PDB entry 9HJ0 | electron microscopy, 2.60 A resolution | chains H and J of the 3 polymer chains in the assembly

# Chain H
Protein: CDK-activating kinase assembly factor MAT1
From: Homo sapiens
UniProt: P51948 (MAT1_HUMAN), isoform P51948-1; numbering as in UniProt (aligned over 220-309)
Sequence (93 residues; row label = number of the first residue in the row):
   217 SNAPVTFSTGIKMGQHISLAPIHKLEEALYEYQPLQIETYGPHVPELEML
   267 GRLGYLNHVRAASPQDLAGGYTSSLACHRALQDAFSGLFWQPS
Not modelled in the structure: 217-243, 309
Construct notes: expression tag (217-219)

# Chain J
Protein: Cyclin-dependent kinase 7
From: Homo sapiens
Notes: EC 2.7.11.22, 2.7.11.23
UniProt: P50613 (CDK7_HUMAN); residue numbers follow UniProt; this construct covers 1-346
Sequence (349 residues; numbered -2 to 346; the number before each row is that of its first residue; numbers below 1 keep their minus sign (Ser-2 is residue -2)):
    -2 SNAMALDVKSRAKRYEKLDFLGEGQFATVYKARDKNTNQIVAIKKIKLGH
    48 RSEAKDGINRTALREIKLLQELSHPNIIGLLDAFGHKSNISLVFDFMETN
    98 LEVIIKDNSLVLTPSHIKAYMLMTLQGLEYLHQHWILHRDLKPNNLLLDE
   148 NGVLKLADFGLAKSFGSPNRAYTHQVVTRWYRAPELLFGARMYGVGVDMW
   198 AVGCILAELLLRVPFLPGDSDLDQLTRIFETLGTPTEEQWPDMCSLPDYV
   248 TFKSFPGIPLHHIFSAAGDDLLDLIQGLFLFNPCARITATQALKMKYFSN
   298 RPGPTPGCQLPRPNCPVETLKEQSNPALAIKRKRTEALEQGGLPKKLIF
Not modelled in the structure: -2 to 11, 30-36, 43-51, 166-168, 311-346
Construct notes: expression tag (-2 to 0); engineered mutation Asn97 (Asp in P50613)
Ligand contacts: Samuraciclib (I74; (3R,4R)-4-[[[7-[(phenylmethyl)amino]-3-propan-2-yl-pyrazolo[1,5-a]pyrimidin-5-yl]amino]methyl]piperidin-3-ol): Leu18, Gly19, Val26, Ala39, Ile75, Phe91, Asp92, Phe93, Met94, Glu95, Thr96, Asn97, Val100, Asn141, Asn142, Leu144, Ala154, Asp155
Curated features (UniProtKB/Swiss-Prot):
  - active site: Asp137 (Proton acceptor)
  - binding site (ATP): Leu18 to Val26, Lys41
  - modified residue: Ala2 (N-acetylalanine), Ser7 (Phosphoserine), Ser164 (Phosphoserine), Thr170 (Phosphothreonine), Ser321 (Phosphoserine)
  - mutagenesis: Lys41 (K41A: Total loss of activity; K41M: No effect on interaction with HINT1), Phe91 (F91G: Enhanced capacity to bind ATP analogs), Ser164 (S164A: No mitotic repression of transcriptional activity of the reconstituted TFIIH complex), Thr170 (T170A: Total loss of activity. Total loss of transcriptional activity of the reconstituted TFIIH complex; T170E: No effect on interaction with HINT1)

# Interface between chain H and chain J
Pairs across the interface (41; chain H residue first):
  Ala244(H) with Gly300(J); Pro301(J)
  Leu245(H) with Ser296(J); Arg298(J)
  Tyr246(H) with Leu119(J), hydrophobic; Leu290(J); Phe295(J); Ser296(J); Pro301(J)
  Tyr248(H) with Glu126(J), hydrogen bond; Thr287(J), hydrogen bond; Leu290(J), hydrophobic; Lys291(J)
  Leu251(H) with Tyr127(J), hydrophobic; Gln130(J)
  Arg276(H) with Pro165(J)
  Pro280(H) with Asp239(J); Ser242(J), hydrogen bond (backbone-side chain)
  Gln281(H) with Arg188(J); Ser242(J)
  Leu283(H) with Asp239(J); Cys281(J)
  Ala284(H) with Trp237(J), hydrogen bond (backbone-side chain); Asp239(J); Ser242(J); Leu243(J), hydrophobic; Pro280(J)
  Gly285(H) with Met189(J); Tyr190(J); Gly191(J); Pro280(J)
  Gly286(H) with Pro280(J); Cys281(J)
  Tyr287(H) with Ser164(J); Pro165(J); Met189(J), hydrophobic
  Leu291(H) with Trp132(J)
  Arg295(H) with Trp132(J); Phe162(J); Gly163(J)
  Gln298(H) with Trp132(J), hydrogen bond
Interface residues without a listed pair, chain H (20 interface residues in all): Asp282, Thr288, Ala292, His294
Interface residues without a listed pair, chain J (31 interface residues in all): Ser161, Glu182, Ala187, Pro244

# Overview
20 residues of chain H face 31 of chain J across their interface; the contacts include 5 hydrogen bonds. Polar
contacts include Tyr248(H)-Glu126(J), Tyr248(H)-Thr287(J) and Pro280(H)-Ser242(J). Bound to chain J:
Samuraciclib.
Here chain H is CDK-activating kinase assembly factor MAT1 and chain J is Cyclin-dependent kinase 7, both from
Homo sapiens. Entry 9HJ0 (Cryo-EM structure of CAK (CDK7 D97N mutant) in complex with Samuraciclib) was
determined by electron microscopy.
